4QG7 - chains A and B; structure by X-ray diffraction, 1.67 A resolution.

Chain A (and B):
Name: Thymidylate kinase
From: Staphylococcus aureus subsp. aureus
Notes: EC 2.7.4.9; chain B of this document is another copy of the same molecule, construct and numbering; everything in this record applies to it too
Reference sequence: Q6GJI9 (KTHY_STAAR); residues 1-205 here = UniProt positions 1-205
Amino-acid sequence (205 residues; numbered 1 to 205; the number before each row is that of its first residue):
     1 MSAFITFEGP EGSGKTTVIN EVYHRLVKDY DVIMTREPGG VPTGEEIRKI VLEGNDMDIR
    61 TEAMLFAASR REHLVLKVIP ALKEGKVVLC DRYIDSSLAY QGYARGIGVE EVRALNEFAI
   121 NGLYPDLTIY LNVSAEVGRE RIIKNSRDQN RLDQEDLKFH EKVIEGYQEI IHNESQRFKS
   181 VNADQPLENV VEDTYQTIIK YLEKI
Unresolved in the structure: 1, 146-152 (chain B: 1, 147-152)
Residues lining bound ligands: 32K (2-(3-chlorophenoxy)-3-methoxy-4-{[(3S)-3-(5-methyl-2,4-dioxo-3,4-dihydropyrimidin-1(2H)-yl)piperidin-1-yl]methyl}benzoic acid): Glu11, Glu37, Pro38, Ile47, Arg48, Val51, Leu52, Leu65, Phe66, Ser69, Arg70, Arg92, Ser96, Ser97, Tyr100, Gln101

How chain A and chain B interact:
Residue-residue contacts (43; chain A residue first):
  Thr43(A) - Ile50(B)
  Thr43(A) - Met57(B)
  Glu46(A) - Ile50(B)
  Ile47(A) - Ile50(B)
  Ile50(A) - Glu46(B)
  Ile50(A) - Ile47(B)
  Ile50(A) - Ile50(B)  hydrophobic
  Asp58(A) - Arg71(B)  salt bridge
  Asp58(A) - Glu72(B)
  Asp58(A) - Val75(B)
  Arg60(A) - Arg71(B)
  Arg60(A) - Phe118(B)  hydrogen bond (side chain-backbone)
  Arg60(A) - Asn121(B)  hydrogen bond
  Thr61(A) - Arg71(B)
  Thr61(A) - Glu72(B)  hydrogen bond
  Ala63(A) - Phe118(B)  hydrophobic
  Met64(A) - Ala67(B)
  Met64(A) - Ala68(B)  hydrophobic
  Met64(A) - Arg71(B)
  Met64(A) - Phe118(B)  hydrophobic
  Met64(A) - Ala119(B)  hydrophobic
  Ala67(A) - Met64(B)
  Ala68(A) - Met64(B)  hydrophobic
  Ala68(A) - Leu65(B)  hydrophobic
  Arg71(A) - Asp58(B)  salt bridge
  Arg71(A) - Arg60(B)
  Arg71(A) - Thr61(B)
  Arg71(A) - Met64(B)
  Glu72(A) - Asp58(B)
  Glu72(A) - Thr61(B)  hydrogen bond
  Val75(A) - Asp58(B)
  Ile107(A) - Phe118(B)  hydrophobic
  Glu111(A) - Phe118(B)
  Leu115(A) - Leu115(B)  hydrophobic
  Leu115(A) - Phe118(B)  hydrophobic
  Phe118(A) - Arg60(B)  hydrogen bond (backbone-side chain)
  Phe118(A) - Ala63(B)  hydrophobic
  Phe118(A) - Met64(B)  hydrophobic
  Phe118(A) - Ile107(B)  hydrophobic
  Phe118(A) - Glu111(B)
  Phe118(A) - Leu115(B)  hydrophobic
  Ala119(A) - Met64(B)  hydrophobic
  Asn121(A) - Arg60(B)  hydrogen bond
Interface residues without a listed pair, chain A (23 interface residues in all): Met57, Leu65, Val112
Interface residues without a listed pair, chain B (23 interface residues in all): Thr43, Val112

In short:
Chain A and chain B each contribute 23 residues to their interface; the contacts include 6 hydrogen bonds and
2 salt bridges. Polar contacts include Asp58(A)-Arg71(B), Arg60(A)-Phe118(B) and Arg60(A)-Asn121(B). Bound to
chain A: compound 32K.
Both chains are Thymidylate kinase (Staphylococcus aureus subsp. aureus). Entry 4QG7 (S.aureus TMK in complex
with a potent inhibitor compound 18,
2-(3-CHLOROPHENOXY)-3-METHOXY-4-{[(3S)-3-(5-METHYL-2,4-DIOXO-3,4-DIHYDROPYRIMIDIN-1(2H)-YL)PIPERIDIN-1-YL]METHYL}BENZOIC
ACID) was determined by X-ray diffraction together with 4QGA, 4QGF, 4QGG and 4QGH from the same study.
